6CXF - chains A and B of the 4 polymer chains in the assembly; structure by X-ray diffraction, 2.50 A resolution.

[Chain A]
Protein: Antigen-presenting glycoprotein CD1d1
From: Mus musculus
UniProtKB: A0A0R4J090 (A0A0R4J090_MOUSE); residues 1-279 here correspond to UniProt positions 19-297 (UniProt number = residue number + 18)
Chain sequence (285 residues; row label = number of the first residue in the row):
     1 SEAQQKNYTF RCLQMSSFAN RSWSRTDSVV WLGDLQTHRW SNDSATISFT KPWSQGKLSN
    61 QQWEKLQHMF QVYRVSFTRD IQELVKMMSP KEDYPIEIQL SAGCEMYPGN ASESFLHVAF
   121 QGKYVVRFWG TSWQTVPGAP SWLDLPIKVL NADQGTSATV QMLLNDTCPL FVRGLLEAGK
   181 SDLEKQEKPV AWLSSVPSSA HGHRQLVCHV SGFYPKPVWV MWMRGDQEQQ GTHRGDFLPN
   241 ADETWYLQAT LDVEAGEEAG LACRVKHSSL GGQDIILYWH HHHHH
Unresolved in the structure: 1-6, 197-203, 280-285
Construct notes: expression tag (280-285)
Cystine bridges: Cys-104/Cys-168, Cys-208/Cys-263
Glycans and other covalent adducts: N-acetylglucosamine (NAG) linked to Asn-20, Asn-42; glycan linked to Asn-165
Bound ions: Na+ site 1: Asp-80 (shared with 1 residue of chain C); Na+ site 2: Asp-144 (shared with 1 residue of chain D)
Small-molecule neighbours: ELS (N-[(2S,3S,4R)-3,4-dihydroxy-8-oxo-8-[(4-pentylphenyl)amino]-1-{[(2S,3R,4S,5R,6R)-3,4,5-trihydroxy-6-(hydroxymethyl)tetr ahydro-2H-pyran-2-yl]oxy}octan-2-yl]hexacosanamide): Phe-10, Cys-12, Gln-14, Ser-28, Val-30, His-38, Trp-40, Ile-47, Trp-63, Leu-66, Met-69, Phe-70, Val-72, Tyr-73, Ser-76, Phe-77, Asp-80, Ile-81, Leu-84, Ile-98, Leu-100, Ala-102, Gly-103, Leu-116, Val-118, Phe-120, Val-126, Trp-133, Trp-142, Leu-143, Leu-150, Asp-153, Gly-155, Thr-156, Thr-159, Val-160, Leu-163, Thr-167, Cys-168, Phe-171

[Chain B]
Protein: Beta-2-microglobulin
From: Mus musculus
UniProtKB: P01887 (B2MG_MOUSE); residues 1-98 here correspond to UniProt positions 21-118 (UniProt number = residue number + 20)
Chain sequence (98 residues; each row starts with the number of its first residue):
     1 IQKTPQIQVY SRHPPENGKP NILNCYVTQF HPPHIEIQML KNGKKIPKVE MSDMSFSKDW
    61 SFYILAHTEF TPTETDTYAC RVKHASMAEP KTVYWDRD
Unresolved in the structure: 1
Cystine bridges: Cys-25/Cys-80

[How chain A and chain B interact]
Pairs across the interface - 59 pairs, chain A then chain B:
  Arg-11(A) / Lys-58(B)
  Leu-13(A) / Ser-55(B)
  Leu-13(A) / Phe-56(B)
  Gln-14(A) / Phe-56(B)
  Met-15(A) / Met-54(B)
  Met-15(A) / Phe-56(B)  hydrophobic
  Met-15(A) / Phe-62(B)  hydrophobic
  Ser-17(A) / Pro-33(B)
  Val-29(A) / Asp-53(B)
  Val-29(A) / Met-54(B)
  Val-29(A) / Ser-55(B)
  Trp-31(A) / Ser-55(B)  hydrogen bond
  Trp-31(A) / Tyr-63(B)
  Gln-36(A) / Asp-53(B)  hydrogen bond
  Arg-39(A) / Asp-53(B)  salt bridge
  Glu-97(A) / His-31(B)
  Glu-97(A) / Pro-32(B)
  Glu-97(A) / Pro-33(B)
  Gln-99(A) / His-31(B)
  Gln-99(A) / Phe-56(B)
  Gln-99(A) / Trp-60(B)  hydrogen bond (side chain-backbone)
  Gln-99(A) / Phe-62(B)
  Leu-100(A) / Phe-56(B)
  Ser-101(A) / Trp-60(B)
  His-117(A) / Trp-60(B)
  Ala-119(A) / Trp-60(B)  hydrophobic
  Gln-121(A) / His-31(B)
  Gly-122(A) / His-31(B)
  Gly-122(A) / Trp-60(B)
  Tyr-124(A) / Trp-60(B)
  Val-190(A) / Pro-14(B)  hydrophobic
  Trp-192(A) / Ser-11(B)
  Trp-192(A) / His-13(B)
  Trp-192(A) / Pro-14(B)  hydrophobic
  Trp-192(A) / Pro-15(B)
  Trp-192(A) / Asp-98(B)  hydrogen bond (side chain-backbone)
  Ser-194(A) / Asp-98(B)
  Ser-195(A) / Asp-98(B)
  Val-196(A) / Asp-96(B)
  Val-196(A) / Asp-98(B)
  His-209(A) / Asp-98(B)
  Ser-211(A) / Arg-12(B)  hydrogen bond (side chain-backbone)
  Gly-212(A) / Arg-12(B)
  Leu-238(A) / Gln-8(B)
  Leu-238(A) / Tyr-10(B)
  Leu-238(A) / Tyr-26(B)  hydrophobic
  Pro-239(A) / Tyr-10(B)  hydrogen bond (backbone-side chain)
  Pro-239(A) / Tyr-26(B)
  Pro-239(A) / Leu-65(B)
  Asn-240(A) / Tyr-10(B)
  Asn-240(A) / Arg-12(B)
  Asn-240(A) / Asn-24(B)  hydrogen bond
  Asn-240(A) / Leu-65(B)
  Ala-241(A) / Leu-65(B)
  Ala-241(A) / His-67(B)
  Asp-242(A) / Arg-12(B)  salt bridge
  Thr-244(A) / Arg-12(B)
  Tyr-246(A) / Tyr-10(B)  hydrophobic
  Tyr-246(A) / Ser-11(B)
Also at the interface, not in a pair above, chain A (34 interface residues in all): Val-118

[Summary]
34 residues of chain A and 24 residues of chain B are in contact, with 7 hydrogen bonds and 2 salt bridges.
Among the polar pairs are Arg-39(A)/Asp-53(B), Asp-242(A)/Arg-12(B) and Trp-31(A)/Ser-55(B). Bound to chain A:
compound ELS. Covalently linked N-acetylglucosamine: at Asn-20(A) and Asn-42(A).
Here chain A is Antigen-presenting glycoprotein CD1d1 and chain B is Beta-2-microglobulin, both from Mus
musculus. Entry 6CXF (Structure of alpha-GSA[26,P5p] bound by CD1d and in complex with the Va14Vb8.2 TCR) was
determined by X-ray diffraction, deposited together with 6C5M, 6C69, 6C6A, 6C6C, 6C6E, 6C6H and 10 further
entries.
